5CRJ - chains O and E of the 3 polymer chains in the assembly; structure by X-ray diffraction, 2.59 A resolution.

# Chain O
Molecule: Transcription termination factor 1, mitochondrial
From: Homo sapiens
Reference sequence: B4DPR9 (B4DPR9_HUMAN); residues 73-396 here correspond to UniProt positions 53-376 (UniProt number = residue number - 20)
Amino-acid sequence (324 residues; each row starts with the number of its first residue):
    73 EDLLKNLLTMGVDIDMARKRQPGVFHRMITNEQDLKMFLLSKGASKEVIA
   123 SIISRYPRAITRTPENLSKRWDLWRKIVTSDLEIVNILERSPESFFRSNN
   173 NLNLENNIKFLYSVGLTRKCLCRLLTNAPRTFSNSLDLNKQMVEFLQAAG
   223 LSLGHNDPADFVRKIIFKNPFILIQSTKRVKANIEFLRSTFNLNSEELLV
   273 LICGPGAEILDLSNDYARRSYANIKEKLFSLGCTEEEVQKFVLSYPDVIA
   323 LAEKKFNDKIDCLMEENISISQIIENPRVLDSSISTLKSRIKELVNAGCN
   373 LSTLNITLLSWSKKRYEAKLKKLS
Sequence notes: engineered mutation Ala322 (Phe302 in B4DPR9)

# Chain E
Molecule: 22-nt DNA strand
Sequence (22 nucleotides; each row starts with the number of its first residue):
     1 TAAGATGGCAGAGCCCGGTAAT

# Chain O / chain E interface
Residue-residue contacts (49):
  Gly95(O) with DA3(E), phosphate contact
  Val96(O) with DG4(E), phosphate contact
  His98(O) with DA3(E), salt bridge to the phosphate
  Arg99(O) with DG4(E), salt bridge to the phosphate
  Arg130(O) with DG4(E), salt bridge to the phosphate; DA5(E), hydrogen bond to the base
  Arg134(O) with DA5(E), salt bridge to the phosphate
  Arg169(O) with DT6(E), base contact; DG7(E), hydrogen bond to the base; DG8(E), hydrogen bond to the base
  Ser170(O) with DT6(E), hydrogen bond to the phosphate
  Asn171(O) with DA5(E), phosphate contact
  Arg202(O) with DG7(E), base contact; DG8(E), hydrogen bond to the base
  Asn206(O) with DG7(E), phosphate contact
  Ser207(O) with DT6(E), phosphate contact; DG7(E), hydrogen bond to the phosphate
  Leu210(O) with DG7(E), phosphate contact; DG8(E), phosphate contact
  Ser248(O) with DC9(E), hydrogen bond to the phosphate
  Lys250(O) with DC9(E), phosphate contact
  Arg251(O) with DA10(E), salt bridge to the phosphate; DG11(E), hydrogen bond to the base
  Glu280(O) with DG13(E), base contact
  Leu284(O) with DA12(E), base contact
  Ser285(O) with DA10(E), phosphate contact; DG11(E), base contact; DA12(E), hydrogen bond to the base
  Asn286(O) with DA10(E), phosphate contact
  Tyr288(O) with DA12(E), stacking on the base
  Asp319(O) with DG13(E), base contact
  Ala322(O) with DA12(E), sugar contact
  Leu323(O) with DG13(E), phosphate contact
  Ala324(O) with DA12(E), sugar contact; DG13(E), hydrogen bond to the phosphate
  Lys327(O) with DG13(E), salt bridge to the phosphate; DC14(E), salt bridge to the phosphate
  Lys331(O) with DC14(E), salt bridge to the phosphate
  Asp353(O) with DC14(E), sugar contact; DC15(E), hydrogen bond to the base
  Ser354(O) with DC15(E), phosphate contact
  Ser355(O) with DC15(E), hydrogen bond to the phosphate
  Thr358(O) with DC15(E), hydrogen bond to the phosphate
  Ser384(O) with DC16(E), phosphate contact
  Lys385(O) with DC16(E), hydrogen bond to the phosphate
  Lys386(O) with DG17(E), phosphate contact
  Arg387(O) with DG17(E), sugar contact; DG18(E), hydrogen bond to the base; DT19(E), base contact
Also at the interface, not in a pair above, chain O (42 interface residues in all): Tyr128, Asn172, Gln247, Asp283, Arg350, Arg362, Trp383

# In short
The interface between chain O and chain E involves 42 residues on one side and 17 on the other, with 15
hydrogen bonds, 8 salt bridges and 1 aromatic stacking contact. Among the polar pairs are Arg130(O)-DA5(E),
Arg169(O)-DG7(E) and Arg169(O)-DG8(E).
Here chain O is Transcription termination factor 1, mitochondrial (Homo sapiens) and chain E is a 22-nt DNA
strand. Entry 5CRJ (Crystal Structure of the MTERF1 F322A substitution bound to the termination sequence) was
determined by X-ray diffraction, deposited together with 5CKY, 5CO0 and 5CRK.
